Entry 4NLK (X-ray diffraction, 2.49 A resolution); this record covers chains T and A of the 4 polymer chains in the assembly.

== Chain T ==
Molecule: 16-nt DNA strand
Sequence (16 nucleotides; each row starts with the number of its first residue):
     1 CCGACXTCGCATCAGC
Modified residues: BGM (8-bromo-2'-deoxyguanosine-5'-monophosphate) at position 6

== Chain A ==
Name: DNA polymerase beta
Source organism: Homo sapiens
Notes: EC 2.7.7.7, 4.2.99.-
UniProt: P06746 (DPOLB_HUMAN); residues 7-335 here = UniProt positions 7-335
Amino-acid sequence (329 residues; row label = number of the first residue in the row):
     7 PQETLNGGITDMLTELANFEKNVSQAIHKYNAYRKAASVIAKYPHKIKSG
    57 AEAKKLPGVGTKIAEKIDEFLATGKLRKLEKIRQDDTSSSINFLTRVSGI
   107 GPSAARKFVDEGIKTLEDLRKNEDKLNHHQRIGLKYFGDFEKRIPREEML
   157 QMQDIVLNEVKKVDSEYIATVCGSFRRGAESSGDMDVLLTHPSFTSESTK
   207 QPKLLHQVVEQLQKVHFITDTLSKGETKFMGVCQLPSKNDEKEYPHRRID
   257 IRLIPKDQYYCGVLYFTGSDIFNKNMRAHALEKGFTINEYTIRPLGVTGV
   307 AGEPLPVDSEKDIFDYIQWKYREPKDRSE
Not modelled in the structure: 7-9
Bound ions: Na+ site 1: Lys-60, Leu-62, Val-65 (shared with 1 residue of chain D); Na+ site 2: Thr-101, Val-103, Ile-106 (shared with 1 residue of chain P); Mg2+ site 1: Asp-190, Asp-192, Asp-256 (together with 0KX) (shared with 1 residue of chain P); Mg2+ site 2: Asp-190, Asp-192 (together with 0KX)
Small-molecule neighbours: 0KX (2'-deoxy-5'-O-[(R)-hydroxy{[(R)-hydroxy(phosphonooxy)phosphoryl]amino}phosphoryl]cytidine): Gly-179, Ser-180, Arg-183, Ser-188, Gly-189, Asp-190, Asp-192, Asp-256, Tyr-271, Phe-272, Thr-273, Gly-274, Ser-275, Asp-276, Asn-279
Swiss-Prot annotation at these positions:
  - region: Arg-183 to Asp-192 (DNA-binding)
  - active site: Lys-72 (Nucleophile)
  - binding site (K(+)): Lys-60, Leu-62, Val-65, Thr-101, Val-103, Ile-106
  - binding site (Na(+)): Lys-60, Leu-62, Val-65, Thr-101, Val-103, Ile-106
  - binding site (dATP): Arg-149, Ser-180, Arg-183, Gly-189, Asp-190
  - binding site (dCTP): Arg-149, Ser-180, Arg-183, Gly-189, Asp-190
  - binding site (dGTP): Arg-149, Ser-180, Arg-183, Gly-189, Asp-190, Asp-192
  - binding site (dTTP): Arg-149, Ser-180, Arg-183, Gly-189, Asp-190
  - binding site (Mg(2+)): Asp-190, Asp-192, Asp-256
  - modified residue: Lys-72 (N6-acetyllysine), Arg-83 (Omega-N-methylarginine), Arg-152 (Omega-N-methylarginine)
  - cross-link (Glycyl lysine isopeptide (Lys-Gly)): Lys-41 (interchain with G-Cter in ubiquitin), Lys-61 (interchain with G-Cter in ubiquitin), Lys-81 (interchain with G-Cter in ubiquitin)
  - natural variant: Leu-22 (L22P: Found in a gastric cancer sample; uncertain significance), Tyr-39 (Y39C: Found in a gastric cancer sample; uncertain significance), Gly-118 (G118V: Decreased DNA-directed DNA polymerase activity), Arg-137 (R137Q: Decreased function in base-excision repair), Arg-149 (R149I: Decreased DNA-directed DNA polymerase activity), Asp-160 (D160N: Found in a gastric cancer sample; uncertain significance), Cys-239 (C239R: Found in a gastric cancer sample; uncertain significance), Lys-289 (K289M: Found in a colon cancer sample; uncertain significance), Asn-294 (N294D: Found in a gastric cancer sample; uncertain significance), Glu-295 (E295K: Found in a gastric cancer sample; uncertain significance)
  - mutagenesis: Phe-25 (F25W: No effect on 5'-dRP lyase activity. Decreased ssDNA binding), His-34 (H34G: Decreased 5'-dRP lyase activity. Decreased ssDNA binding), Lys-35 (K35A: Decreased 5'-dRP lyase activity. Decreased ssDNA binding. Loss of 5'-dRP lyase activity; when associated with A-68 and A-72. Decreased ssDNA binding; when associated with A-68 and A-72 ...), Tyr-39 (Y39F: No effect on 5'-dRP lyase activity; Y39Q: Abolishes DNA polymerase and 5'-dRP lyase activity), Lys-41 (K41R: Abolishes ubiquitination; when associated with R-61 and R-81), Lys-60 (K60A: Decreased 5'-dRP lyase activity. Decreased ssDNA binding), Lys-61 (K61R: Abolishes ubiquitination; when associated with R-41 and R-81), Lys-68 (K68A: No effect on 5'-dRP lyase activity. Decreased ssDNA binding. Loss of 5'-dRP lyase activity; when associated with A-35 and A-72. Decreased ssDNA binding; when associated with A-35 and A-72 ...), Glu-71 (E71Q: No effect on 5'-dRP lyase activity. No effect on structure shown by circular dichroism. No effect on ssDNA binding), Lys-72 (K72A: Severely reduced 5'-dRP lyase activity. Does not affect ssDNA binding. Loss of 5'-dRP lyase activity; when associated with A-35 and A-68. Decreased ssDNA binding ...), Glu-75 (E75A: Slightly decreased 5'-dRP lyase activity. Decreased ssDNA binding. No effect on structure shown by circular dichroism), Lys-81 (K81R: Abolishes ubiquitination; when associated with R-41 and R-61), 5 further mutagenesis entries in UniProt
Reported in the primary citation:
  - binding site for 0KX: Asn-279
  - binding site for the 16-nt DNA strand (chain T): Arg-283
  - binding site for the 10-nt DNA strand: Tyr-271
  - Mg2+ coordination: Asp-190

== How chain T and chain A interact ==
Residue-residue contacts (27):
  DC5(T) / His-34(A)  base contact
  BGM_6(T) / Asn-279(A)  base contact
  BGM_6(T) / Lys-280(A)  phosphate contact
  BGM_6(T) / Arg-283(A)  base contact
  BGM_6(T) / Ala-284(A)  phosphate contact
  BGM_6(T) / Leu-287(A)  phosphate contact
  DT7(T) / Arg-283(A)  hydrogen bond to the sugar
  DT7(T) / Leu-287(A)  phosphate contact
  DT7(T) / Thr-292(A)  hydrogen bond to the phosphate
  DT7(T) / Ile-293(A)  sugar contact
  DT7(T) / Asn-294(A)  phosphate contact
  DC8(T) / Asn-294(A)  hydrogen bond to the phosphate
  DC8(T) / Glu-295(A)  sugar contact
  DC8(T) / Tyr-296(A)  phosphate contact
  DC8(T) / Arg-299(A)  salt bridge to the phosphate
  DG9(T) / Thr-233(A)  hydrogen bond to the phosphate
  DG9(T) / Lys-234(A)  hydrogen bond to the base
  DG9(T) / Arg-258(A)  sugar contact
  DG9(T) / Tyr-296(A)  hydrogen bond to the phosphate
  DC10(T) / Ser-229(A)  phosphate contact
  DC10(T) / Lys-230(A)  hydrogen bond to the phosphate
  DC10(T) / Gly-231(A)  phosphate contact
  DC10(T) / Glu-232(A)  hydrogen bond to the phosphate
  DC10(T) / Thr-233(A)  hydrogen bond to the phosphate
  DC10(T) / Lys-234(A)  hydrogen bond to the phosphate
  DA11(T) / Ser-229(A)  phosphate contact
  DA11(T) / Lys-230(A)  hydrogen bond to the phosphate
Also at the interface, not in a pair above, chain T (8 interface residues in all): DT12
Also at the interface, not in a pair above, chain A (23 interface residues in all): Asn-133, His-134, Leu-228, Tyr-271

== Overview ==
8 residues of chain T and 23 residues of chain A are in contact; the contacts include 11 hydrogen bonds and 1
salt bridge. Among the polar pairs are DG9(T)/Lys-234(A), DT7(T)/Arg-283(A) and DT7(T)/Thr-292(A). From the
paper: a binding site for 0KX at Asn-279(A); a binding site for the 16-nt DNA strand (chain T) at Arg-283(A).
Chain T is a 16-nt DNA strand and chain A is DNA polymerase beta (Homo sapiens); the structure, Structure of
human DNA polymerase beta complexed with 8BrG in the template base-paired with incoming non-hydrolyzable ...,
was determined by X-ray diffraction together with 4M2Y, 4M47, 4NLN, 4NLZ, 4NM1 and 4NM2 from the same study.
